PDB entry 7Q54 | electron microscopy, 8.90 A resolution (very low resolution: no residue pairs are listed; an interface is given only as per-side residue counts) | chains B and C of the 8 polymer chains in the assembly

Chain B:
Molecule: Glyceraldehyde-3-phosphate dehydrogenase A, chloroplastic
Source organism: Spinacia oleracea
Notes: EC 1.2.1.13
UniProtKB: P19866 (G3PA_SPIOL); the construct lacks a stretch of the UniProt sequence and is renumbered around it, so the offset changes along the chain: -65 to 18 = UniProt 1-84; 19-34 = UniProt 87-102; 36-60 = UniProt 103-127; 61-122 = UniProt 129-190; 2 more segments
Sequence (402 residues; row label = number of the first residue in the row; note: 2 numbers in that range are skipped by the numbering (no residue carries them; nothing is unmodelled there); a row labelled like 18A-18B holds insertion residues (18A, then the next letters in order); numbers below 1 keep their minus sign (Met-65 is residue -65); X marks 1 residue of unknown identity (built as UNK)):
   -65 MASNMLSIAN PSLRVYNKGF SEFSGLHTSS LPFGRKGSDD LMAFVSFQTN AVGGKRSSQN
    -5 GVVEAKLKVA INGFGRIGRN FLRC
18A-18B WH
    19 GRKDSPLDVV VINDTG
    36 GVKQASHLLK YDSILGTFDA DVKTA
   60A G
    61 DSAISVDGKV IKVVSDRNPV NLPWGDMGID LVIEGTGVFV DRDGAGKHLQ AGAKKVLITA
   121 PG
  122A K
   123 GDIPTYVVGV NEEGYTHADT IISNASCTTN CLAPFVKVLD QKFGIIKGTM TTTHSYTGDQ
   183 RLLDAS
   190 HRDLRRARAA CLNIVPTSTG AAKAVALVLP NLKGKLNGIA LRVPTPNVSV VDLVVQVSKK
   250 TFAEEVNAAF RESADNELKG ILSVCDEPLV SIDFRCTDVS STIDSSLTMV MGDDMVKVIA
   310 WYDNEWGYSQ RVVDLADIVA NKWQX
Unresolved in the structure: -65 to -1
Sequence notes: insertion (334)
Curated features (UniProtKB/Swiss-Prot):
  - active site: Cys149 (Nucleophile)
  - binding site (NADP(+)): Arg10, Ile11, Asp32, Arg77, Asn313
  - binding site (D-glyceraldehyde 3-phosphate): Ser148 to Thr150, Thr179, Arg195, Thr208, Gly209, Arg231
  - site: His176 (Activates thiol group during catalysis)
Ligand contacts: NAD (nicotinamide-adenine-dinucleotide): Asn6, Gly7, Phe8, Gly9, Arg10, Ile11, Gly12, Asn31, Asp32, Thr33, Asp76, Arg77, Leu82, Glu94, Gly95, Thr96, Gly97, Phe99, Val100, Thr119, Ala120, Ser148, Cys149, His176, Thr179, Asp181, Thr208, Arg231, Asn313, Glu314, Tyr317

Chain C:
Molecule: Glyceraldehyde-3-phosphate dehydrogenase B, chloroplastic
Source organism: Spinacia oleracea
Notes: EC 1.2.1.13
UniProtKB: P12860 (G3PB_SPIOL); the construct lacks a stretch of the UniProt sequence and is renumbered around it, so the offset changes along the chain: -83 to 18 = UniProt 1-102; 19-34 = UniProt 105-120; 36-60 = UniProt 121-145; 61-122 = UniProt 147-208; 4 more segments
Sequence (451 residues; row label = number of the first residue in the row; note: 2 numbers in that range are skipped by the numbering (no residue carries them; nothing is unmodelled there); a row labelled like 18A-18B holds insertion residues (18A, then the next letters in order); numbers below 1 keep their minus sign (Met-83 is residue -83)):
   -83 MASHAALAPS RIPASTRLAS KASQQYSFLT QCSFKRLDVA DFSGLRSSNS VTFTREASFH
   -23 DVIAAQLTTK PTGAAPVRGE TVAKLKVAIN GFGRIGRNFL RC
18A-18B WH
    19 GRKDSPLDVV VVNDSG
    36 GVKSATHLLK YDSILGTFKA DVKII
   60A D
    61 NETFSIDGKP IKVVSNRDPL KLPWAELGID IVIEGTGVFV DGPGAGKHIQ AGAKKVIITA
   121 PA
  122A K
   123 G
  123A S
   124 DIPTYVVGVN EKDYGH
  139A D
   140 VANIISNASC TTNCLAPFVK VLDEELGIVK GTMTTTHSYT GDQRLLDAS
   190 HRDLRRARAA ALNIVPTSTG AAKAVSLVLP QLKGKLNGIA LRVPTPNVSV VDLVVNIEK
  248A V
   249 GVTAEDVNNA FRKAAAGPLK GVLDVCDIPL VSVDFRCSDF SSTIDSSLTM VMGGDMVKVV
   309 AWYDNEWGYS QRVVDLADLV ANKWPGLEGS VASGDPLEDF CKDNPADEEC KLYE
Unresolved in the structure: -83 to -1
Curated features (UniProtKB/Swiss-Prot):
  - active site: Cys149 (Nucleophile)
  - binding site (NADP(+)): Arg10, Ile11, Asp32, Arg77, Asn313
  - binding site (D-glyceraldehyde 3-phosphate): Ser148 to Thr150, Thr179, Arg195, Thr208, Gly209, Arg231
  - site: His176 (Activates thiol group during catalysis)
Cystine bridges: Cys349-Cys358
Ligand contacts: NAD (nicotinamide-adenine-dinucleotide): Asn6, Gly7, Phe8, Gly9, Arg10, Ile11, Gly12, Asn31, Asp32, Ser33, Asn76, Arg77, Gly95, Thr96, Gly97, Val98, Phe99, Thr119, Ala120, Thr179, Gly180, Asp181, Glu314, Tyr317
From the paper describing this entry:
  - self-association interface (contacts with another copy of this molecule): Arg77 to Leu80, Gly97 to Lys114, Thr119 to Thr127, His139 to Ile143, Thr179 to Arg195
  - catalytic residues: Cys149 (citing earlier work)

Interface between chain B and chain C:
At this resolution (9 A) residue pairs are not listed: 27 residues of chain B and 30 of chain C lie at the interface.

Summary:
The interface between chain B and chain C involves 27 residues on one side and 30 on the other. Chain B binds
NAD. Bound to chain C: NAD. The paper reports the catalytic residue Cys149(C); a self-association interface
involving Arg77(C), Gly97(C) and Thr119(C) among others.
Chain B is Glyceraldehyde-3-phosphate dehydrogenase A, chloroplastic and chain C is Glyceraldehyde-3-phosphate
dehydrogenase B, chloroplastic, both from Spinacia oleracea; the structure, Single Particle Cryo-EM structure
of photosynthetic A4B4-glyceraldehyde 3-phosphate dehydrogenase from Spinacia oleracia, was determined by
electron microscopy, deposited together with 7Q53, 7Q55, 7Q56 and 7Q57.
